Entry 1XY3 (X-ray diffraction, 3.20 A resolution); this record covers chains A and C of the 4 polymer chains in the assembly.

== Chain A (and C) ==
Molecule: Uricase
Organism: Aspergillus flavus
Notes: EC 1.7.3.3; chain C of this document is another copy of the same molecule, construct and numbering; everything in this record applies to it too
UniProtKB: Q00511 (URIC_ASPFL); residue numbers follow UniProt; this construct covers 1-301
Amino-acid sequence (301 residues; numbered 1 to 301; the number before each row is that of its first residue):
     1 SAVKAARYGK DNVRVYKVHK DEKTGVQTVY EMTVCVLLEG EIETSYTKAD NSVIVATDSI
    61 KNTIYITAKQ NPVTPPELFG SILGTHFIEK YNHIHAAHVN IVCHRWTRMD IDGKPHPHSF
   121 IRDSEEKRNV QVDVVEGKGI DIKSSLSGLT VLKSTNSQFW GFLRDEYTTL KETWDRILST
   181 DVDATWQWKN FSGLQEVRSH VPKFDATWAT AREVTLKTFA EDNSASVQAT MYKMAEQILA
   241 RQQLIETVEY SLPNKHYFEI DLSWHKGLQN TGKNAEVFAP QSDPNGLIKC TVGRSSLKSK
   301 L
Unresolved in the structure: 296-301 (chain C: 300-301)
Sequence notes: modified residue (1)
Modified / non-standard residues: Ser-1 (n-acetyl-serine; SAC)

== How chain A and chain C interact ==
Residue-residue contacts - 111 pairs, chain A then chain C:
  Arg-14(A) / Pro-280(C)
  Arg-14(A) / Gln-281(C)
  Arg-14(A) / Ser-282(C)  hydrogen bond
  Val-15(A) / Val-277(C)  hydrophobic
  Val-15(A) / Phe-278(C)
  Tyr-16(A) / Ser-154(C)
  Tyr-16(A) / Ile-177(C)
  Tyr-16(A) / Tyr-257(C)  hydrophobic
  Tyr-16(A) / Glu-276(C)
  Tyr-16(A) / Val-277(C)
  Tyr-16(A) / Phe-278(C)  hydrogen bond (backbone-backbone)
  Tyr-16(A) / Pro-280(C)  hydrophobic
  Lys-17(A) / Glu-276(C)
  Val-18(A) / Glu-276(C)  hydrogen bond (backbone-backbone)
  Gln-27(A) / Ser-154(C)  hydrogen bond
  Gln-27(A) / Thr-155(C)
  Val-29(A) / Ser-154(C)
  Glu-31(A) / Tyr-257(C)  hydrogen bond
  Glu-31(A) / Pro-280(C)
  Asn-62(A) / Trp-264(C)
  Tyr-65(A) / Ile-260(C)  hydrophobic
  Tyr-65(A) / Ala-279(C)
  Ile-66(A) / Leu-262(C)  hydrophobic
  Ile-66(A) / Trp-264(C)  hydrophobic
  Ile-66(A) / His-265(C)
  Ala-68(A) / Val-277(C)
  Lys-69(A) / Gln-269(C)  hydrogen bond (side chain-backbone)
  Lys-69(A) / Asn-270(C)
  Lys-69(A) / Asn-274(C)  hydrogen bond (side chain-backbone)
  Lys-69(A) / Glu-276(C)  salt bridge
  Lys-69(A) / Val-277(C)
  Gln-70(A) / Leu-268(C)
  Trp-106(A) / Thr-150(C)
  Trp-106(A) / Leu-152(C)  hydrophobic
  Trp-106(A) / Tyr-257(C)
  Met-109(A) / Val-151(C)  hydrophobic
  Met-109(A) / Leu-216(C)  hydrophobic
  Ile-111(A) / Leu-216(C)
  Ile-111(A) / Lys-217(C)
  Ile-111(A) / Ala-220(C)  hydrophobic
  Ile-111(A) / Glu-221(C)
  Asp-112(A) / Lys-217(C)  salt bridge
  His-116(A) / Ala-220(C)  hydrogen bond (side chain-backbone)
  His-118(A) / Lys-153(C)
  His-118(A) / Ser-154(C)  hydrogen bond (backbone-backbone)
  His-118(A) / Thr-155(C)
  His-118(A) / Asn-156(C)
  Ser-119(A) / Leu-152(C)
  Ser-119(A) / Lys-153(C)
  Ser-119(A) / Ala-220(C)
  Phe-120(A) / Val-151(C)
  Phe-120(A) / Leu-152(C)  hydrogen bond (backbone-backbone)
  Ile-121(A) / Leu-149(C)  hydrophobic
  Ile-121(A) / Thr-150(C)
  Arg-122(A) / Thr-150(C)  hydrogen bond (backbone-backbone)
  Asp-123(A) / Asp-123(C)
  Asp-123(A) / Ser-124(C)  hydrogen bond (backbone-side chain)
  Ser-124(A) / Arg-122(C)
  Ser-124(A) / Asp-123(C)
  Leu-149(A) / Ile-121(C)  hydrophobic
  Thr-150(A) / Trp-106(C)
  Thr-150(A) / Ile-121(C)
  Thr-150(A) / Arg-122(C)  hydrogen bond (backbone-backbone)
  Val-151(A) / Trp-106(C)
  Val-151(A) / Phe-120(C)
  Leu-152(A) / Trp-106(C)  hydrophobic
  Leu-152(A) / Ser-119(C)
  Leu-152(A) / Phe-120(C)  hydrogen bond (backbone-backbone)
  Lys-153(A) / His-118(C)
  Ser-154(A) / Tyr-16(C)
  Ser-154(A) / Gln-27(C)  hydrogen bond
  Ser-154(A) / Val-29(C)
  Ser-154(A) / His-118(C)  hydrogen bond (backbone-backbone)
  Ser-154(A) / Phe-120(C)
  Thr-155(A) / Gln-27(C)
  Thr-155(A) / His-118(C)
  Asn-156(A) / His-118(C)
  Ile-177(A) / Tyr-16(C)  hydrophobic
  Ser-179(A) / Trp-106(C)
  Leu-216(A) / Ile-111(C)
  Lys-217(A) / Ile-111(C)
  Lys-217(A) / Asp-112(C)  salt bridge
  Ala-220(A) / Ile-111(C)  hydrophobic
  Ala-220(A) / His-116(C)  hydrogen bond (backbone-side chain)
  Ala-220(A) / Ser-119(C)
  Glu-221(A) / Ile-111(C)
  Glu-221(A) / Asp-112(C)
  Tyr-257(A) / Tyr-16(C)  hydrophobic
  Tyr-257(A) / Glu-31(C)  hydrogen bond
  Tyr-257(A) / Trp-106(C)
  Ile-260(A) / Tyr-65(C)  hydrophobic
  Trp-264(A) / Asn-62(C)
  His-265(A) / Ile-66(C)
  Leu-268(A) / Lys-69(C)
  Gln-269(A) / Lys-69(C)  hydrogen bond (backbone-side chain)
  Asn-270(A) / Lys-69(C)
  Asn-274(A) / Lys-69(C)  hydrogen bond (backbone-side chain)
  Glu-276(A) / Tyr-16(C)
  Glu-276(A) / Lys-17(C)
  Glu-276(A) / Val-18(C)  hydrogen bond (backbone-backbone)
  Glu-276(A) / Lys-69(C)  salt bridge
  Val-277(A) / Tyr-16(C)
  Val-277(A) / Lys-17(C)
  Val-277(A) / Ala-68(C)
  Val-277(A) / Lys-69(C)
  Phe-278(A) / Tyr-16(C)  hydrogen bond (backbone-backbone)
  Pro-280(A) / Arg-14(C)
  Pro-280(A) / Tyr-16(C)  hydrophobic
  Pro-280(A) / Glu-31(C)
  Gln-281(A) / Arg-14(C)
  Ser-282(A) / Arg-14(C)  hydrogen bond
Other interface residues (no listed pair), chain A (62 interface residues in all): Lys-20, Glu-125, Asp-175, Arg-212, Phe-219, Leu-262, Ala-275, Ala-279
Other interface residues (no listed pair), chain C (61 interface residues in all): Val-15, Lys-20, Gln-70, Met-109, Glu-125, Ser-179, Arg-212, Phe-219, Ala-275

== Overview ==
62 residues of chain A face 61 of chain C across their interface; the contacts include 23 hydrogen bonds and 4
salt bridges. Polar pairs include Lys-69(A)/Glu-276(C), Asp-112(A)/Lys-217(C) and Arg-14(A)/Ser-282(C).
Chain A and chain C are both Uricase (Aspergillus flavus); the structure, Urate oxidase from aspergillus
flavus complexed with guanine, was determined by X-ray diffraction, deposited together with 1WRR, 1WS2, 1WS3,
1XT4 and 1XXJ.
